7DUH - chains A and L of the 23 polymer chains in the assembly; structure by X-ray diffraction, 3.75 A resolution.

[Chain A]
Molecule: 30S Ribosomal RNA rRNA
Organism: Thermus thermophilus HB8
Sequence (1522 nucleotides; row label = number of the first residue in the row; note: 42 numbers in that range are skipped by the numbering (no residue carries them; nothing is unmodelled there); a row labelled like 190A-190L holds insertion residues (190A, then the next letters in order); numbering starts at 0):
     0 UUUGUUGGAG AGUCUGAUCC UGGCUCAGGG UGAACGCUGG CGGCGUGCCU AAGACAUGCA
    60 AGUCGUGCGG G
    73 CCGCGGGGUU UU
    88 ACUCCG
    95 UGGUC
   101 AGCGGCGGAC GGGUGAGUAA CGCGUGGGU
  129A G
   130 ACCUACCCGG AAGAGGGGGA CAACCCGGGG AAACUCGGGC UAAUCCCCCA UGUGGACCCG
   190 C
190A-190L CCCUUGGGGUGU
   191 GUCCAAAGGG CUUU
   216 GCCCGCUUCC GGAUGGGCCC GCGUCCCAUC AGCUAGUUGG UGGGGUAAUG GCCCACCAAG
   276 GCGACGACGG GUAGCCGGUC UGAGAGGAUG GCCGGCCACA GGGGCACUGA GACACGGGCC
   336 CCACUCCUAC GGGAGGCAGC AGUUAGGAAU CUUCCGCAAU GGGCGCAAGC CUGACGGAGC
   396 GACGCCGCUU GGAGGAAGAA GCCCUUCGGG GUGUAAACUC CUGAA
   442 CCCGGGACGA AACCCCCGAC GA
   474 GGGGACUGAC GGUACCGGG
   494 GUAAUAGCGC CGGCCAACUC CGUGCCAGCA GCCGCGGUAA UACGGAGGGC GCGAGCGUUA
   554 CCCGGAUUCA CUGGGCGUAA AGGGCGUGUA GGCGGCCUGG GGCGUCCCAU GUGAAAGACC
   614 ACGGCUCAAC CGUGGGGGAG CGUGGGAUAC GCUCAGGCUA GACGGUGGGA GAGGGUGGUG
   674 GAAUUCCCGG AGUAGCGGUG AAAUGCGCAG AUACCGGGAG GAACGCCGAU GGCGAAGGCA
   734 GCCACCUGGU CCACCCGUGA CGCUGAGGCG CGAAAGCGUG GGGAGCAAAC CGGAUUAGAU
   794 ACCCGGGUAG UCCACGCCCU AAACGAUGCG CGCUAGGUCU CUGGGUCU
   848 CCUGGGGGCC GAAGCUAACG CGUUAAGCGC GCCGCCUGGG GAGUACGGCC GCAAGGCUGA
   908 AACUCAAAGG AAUUGACGGG GGCCCGCACA AGCGGUGGAG CAUGUGGUUU AAUUCGAAGX
   968 AACGCGAAGA ACCUUACCAG GCCUUGACAU GCUAGG
 1003A G
  1004 AACCCGGGUG AAAGCCUGGG GUGCCCC
1030A-1030D GCGA
  1031 GGGGAGCCCU AGCACAGGUG CUGCAUGGCC GUCGUCAGCU CGUGCCGUGA GGUGUUGGGU
  1091 UAAGUCCCGC AACGAGCGCA ACCCCCGCCG UUAGUUGCCA GCGGUUCGGC CGGGCACUCU
  1151 AACGGGACUG CCCGCGAAA
  1171 GCGGGAGGAA GGAGGGGACG ACGUCUGGUC AGCAUGGCCC UUACGGCCUG GGCGACACAC
  1231 GUGCUACAAU GCCCACUACA AAGCGAUGCC ACCCGGCAAC GGGGAGCUAA UCGCAAAAAG
  1291 GUGGGCCCAG UUCGGAUUGG GGUCUGCAAC CCGACCCCAU GAAGCCGGAA UCGCUAGUAA
  1351 UCGCGGAUCA G
 1361A C
  1362 CAUGCCGCGG UGAAUACGUU CCCGGGCCUU GUACACACXG CCXGUXACGC CAUGGGAGCG
  1422 GGCUCUACCC GAAGUCGCCG GG
  1446 AGCCUACGGG
  1459 CAGGCGCCGA GGGUAGGGCC CGUGACUGGG GCGAAGUCGU AACAAGGUAG CUGUACCGGA
  1519 AGGUGCGGCU GGAUCCACUC CUUUCU
Unresolved in the structure: 0-4, 1534-1538
Modified / non-standard residues: PSU (pseudouridine-5'-monophosphate) at position 516, 7MG (7N-methyl-8-hydroguanosine-5'-monophosphate) at position 527, M2G (N2-dimethylguanosine-5'-monophosphate) at position 966, 5MC (5-methylcytidine-5'-monophosphate) at position 967, 2MG (2N-methylguanosine-5'-monophosphate) at position 1207, 5MC (5-methylcytidine-5'-monophosphate) at position 1400, 4OC (4n,o2'-methylcytidine-5'-monophosphate) at position 1402, 5MC (5-methylcytidine-5'-monophosphate) at position 1404, 5MC (5-methylcytidine-5'-monophosphate) at position 1407, UR3 (3-methyluridine-5'-monophoshate) at position 1498, MA6 (6N-dimethyladenosine-5'-monophoshate) at position 1518, MA6 (6N-dimethyladenosine-5'-monophoshate) at position 1519, PSU (pseudouridine-5'-monophosphate) at position 1540, PSU (pseudouridine-5'-monophosphate) at position 1541
Ion coordination: Mg2+ site 1 near G21 (its only coordinating residue here); Mg2+ site 2 near G38 (its only coordinating residue here); Mg2+ site 3: G46, G394; Mg2+ site 4 near C48 (its only coordinating residue here); Mg2+ site 5: A59, U387; Mg2+ site 6: G61, G105; Mg2+ site 7 near U98 (its only coordinating residue here); Mg2+ site 8 near G107 (its only coordinating residue here); Mg2+ site 9: A109, G331; Mg2+ site 10 near G111 (its only coordinating residue here); Mg2+ site 11 near G117 (its only coordinating residue here); Mg2+ site 12: C121, G124, U125; 97 more Mg2+ sites not listed
Small-molecule neighbours: HJO (N-[(1R,2R,3R,4S,5S)-4-[(2R,3R,6S)-6-(aminomethyl)-3-azanyl-oxan-2-yl]oxy-5-azanyl-2-[(2R,3R,4R)-5-methyl-4-(methylamino)-3,5-bis(oxidanyl)oxan-2-yl]oxy-3-oxidanyl-cyclohexyl]ethanamide): 5MC_1404, G1405, U1406, 5MC_1407, A1408, C1409, G1491, A1493, G1494, U1495, C1496, G1497

[Chain L]
Name: 30S ribosomal protein S12
Organism: Thermus thermophilus HB8
Reference sequence: A0A3P4AU90 (A0A3P4AU90_THETH); numbering as in UniProt (aligned over 1-135)
Amino-acid sequence (135 residues; numbered 1 to 135; the number before each row is that of its first residue):
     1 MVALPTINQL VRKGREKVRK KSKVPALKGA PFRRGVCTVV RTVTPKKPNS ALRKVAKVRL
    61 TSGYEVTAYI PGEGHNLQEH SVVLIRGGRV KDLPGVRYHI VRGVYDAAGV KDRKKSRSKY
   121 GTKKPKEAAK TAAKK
Unresolved in the structure: 1-4, 129-135
Modified / non-standard residues: Asp-92 ((3S)-3-(methylsulfanyl)-L-aspartic acid; 0TD)

[How chain A and chain L interact]
Pairs across the interface (126):
  U24(A) with Lys-23(L), salt bridge to the phosphate
  A33(A) with Phe-32(L), base contact
  C34(A) with Phe-32(L), sugar contact
  G35(A) with Arg-117(L), sugar contact; Ser-118(L), hydrogen bond to the sugar; Gly-121(L), sugar contact
  C36(A) with Arg-117(L), sugar contact; Ser-118(L), sugar contact; Thr-122(L), sugar contact; Lys-123(L), phosphate contact; Lys-124(L), phosphate contact
  U37(A) with Lys-123(L), salt bridge to the phosphate; Lys-124(L), hydrogen bond to the phosphate
  C241(A) with Arg-19(L), hydrogen bond to the phosphate
  C242(A) with Arg-19(L), salt bridge to the phosphate
  G302(A) with Lys-17(L), salt bridge to the phosphate
  A303(A) with Lys-17(L), salt bridge to the phosphate
  G362(A) with Arg-33(L), hydrogen bond to the phosphate; Arg-34(L), salt bridge to the phosphate; Thr-61(L), phosphate contact
  A363(A) with Ala-30(L), base contact; Pro-31(L), base contact; Phe-32(L), base contact; Arg-33(L), salt bridge to the phosphate; Arg-34(L), salt bridge to the phosphate; Thr-61(L), hydrogen bond to the phosphate
  G500(A) with Lys-124(L), hydrogen bond to the phosphate
  C501(A) with Arg-117(L), salt bridge to the phosphate; Ser-118(L), hydrogen bond to the phosphate; Lys-124(L), salt bridge to the phosphate
  G502(A) with Lys-115(L), phosphate contact; Ser-116(L), phosphate contact; Arg-117(L), hydrogen bond to the phosphate; Ser-118(L), hydrogen bond to the phosphate; Lys-119(L), hydrogen bond to the phosphate
  C503(A) with Ser-116(L), hydrogen bond to the phosphate; Lys-119(L), salt bridge to the phosphate
  C518(A) with Pro-48(L), base contact; Ser-50(L), base contact
  C519(A) with Ser-50(L), hydrogen bond to the phosphate; Ala-51(L), phosphate contact
  A520(A) with Ala-51(L), phosphate contact; Leu-52(L), hydrogen bond to the phosphate; Lys-54(L), salt bridge to the phosphate; Glu-73(L), hydrogen bond to the sugar
  G521(A) with Leu-52(L), phosphate contact; Arg-53(L), base contact; Lys-54(L), salt bridge to the phosphate; Gly-72(L), phosphate contact; Glu-73(L), phosphate contact
  C522(A) with Arg-53(L), base contact; Tyr-69(L), hydrogen bond to the phosphate; Pro-71(L), phosphate contact; Gly-72(L), hydrogen bond to the phosphate; Tyr-120(L), sugar contact
  A523(A) with Arg-53(L), base contact; Val-90(L), base contact; Lys-91(L), base contact; Asp-92(L), base contact; Tyr-120(L), phosphate contact
  C525(A) with Lys-91(L), phosphate contact
  C526(A) with Lys-91(L), salt bridge to the phosphate
  7MG_527(A) with Asn-49(L), hydrogen bond to the base
  C528(A) with Asn-49(L), base contact
  G529(A) with Asn-49(L), base contact; Ser-50(L), hydrogen bond to the base
  G537(A) with Glu-73(L), sugar contact; Arg-113(L), salt bridge to the phosphate
  G538(A) with Arg-113(L), salt bridge to the phosphate; Lys-114(L), hydrogen bond to the phosphate; Lys-115(L), hydrogen bond to the phosphate
  A539(A) with Lys-114(L), salt bridge to the phosphate; Lys-115(L), salt bridge to the phosphate
  G541(A) with Lys-115(L), base contact
  U551(A) with Arg-86(L), sugar contact
  U552(A) with Pro-31(L), hydrogen bond to the sugar; Arg-86(L), hydrogen bond to the sugar; Gly-87(L), sugar contact
  A553(A) with Val-24(L), phosphate contact; Gly-29(L), hydrogen bond to the sugar; Ala-30(L), sugar contact; Pro-31(L), sugar contact; Gly-88(L), phosphate contact
  C554(A) with Ser-22(L), hydrogen bond to the phosphate
  C555(A) with Lys-20(L), phosphate contact
  C562(A) with Arg-15(L), base contact; Glu-16(L), hydrogen bond to the base; Lys-17(L), sugar contact; Val-18(L), base contact
  A563(A) with Arg-15(L), base contact
  C564(A) with Leu-10(L), phosphate contact; Arg-15(L), salt bridge to the phosphate
  G567(A) with Pro-5(L), base contact; Arg-15(L), hydrogen bond to the base
  G568(A) with Pro-5(L), base contact
  G585(A) with Asn-8(L), hydrogen bond to the sugar
  C879(A) with Asn-8(L), phosphate contact
  C880(A) with Thr-6(L), hydrogen bond to the phosphate; Asn-8(L), hydrogen bond to the phosphate; Gln-9(L), phosphate contact; Arg-12(L), salt bridge to the phosphate
  G881(A) with Gln-9(L), hydrogen bond to the phosphate; Arg-12(L), salt bridge to the phosphate
  C882(A) with Lys-13(L), salt bridge to the phosphate
  U884(A) with Arg-15(L), base contact
  A908(A) with Lys-21(L), hydrogen bond to the phosphate
  A909(A) with Lys-21(L), salt bridge to the phosphate
  C910(A) with Arg-97(L), salt bridge to the phosphate
  U911(A) with Arg-89(L), salt bridge to the phosphate; Gly-95(L), phosphate contact; Arg-97(L), salt bridge to the phosphate
  C912(A) with Lys-46(L), sugar contact; Pro-94(L), phosphate contact
  A913(A) with Lys-46(L), phosphate contact; Lys-91(L), salt bridge to the phosphate
  C1411(A) with Lys-57(L), hydrogen bond to the phosphate
  C1412(A) with Lys-57(L), salt bridge to the phosphate
  C1490(A) with Pro-94(L), sugar contact
  G1491(A) with Thr-44(L), hydrogen bond to the sugar; Pro-45(L), phosphate contact; Lys-46(L), salt bridge to the phosphate; Lys-47(L), phosphate contact
  A1492(A) with Pro-45(L), phosphate contact; Lys-46(L), phosphate contact; Lys-47(L), hydrogen bond to the phosphate; Ser-50(L), base contact
Interface residues without a listed pair, chain A (65 interface residues in all): C23, A32, G524, G540, G550, C883, A1413
Interface residues without a listed pair, chain L (70 interface residues in all): Ile-7, Pro-25, Glu-65, Leu-84, Val-101, Gly-103, Tyr-105, Asp-112

[Overview]
65 residues of chain A and 70 residues of chain L are in contact; the contacts include 34 hydrogen bonds and
29 salt bridges. Polar pairs include 7MG_527(A)/Asn-49(L), G529(A)/Ser-50(L) and C562(A)/Glu-16(L). Bound to
chain A: compound HJO. G46(A) and G394(A) form the Mg2+ site 3.
Here chain A is 30S Ribosomal RNA rRNA and chain L is 30S ribosomal protein S12, both from Thermus
thermophilus HB8. Entry 7DUH (Crystal structure of the Thermus thermophilus (HB8) 30S ribosomal subunit with
mRNA and cognate transfer RNA ...) was determined by X-ray diffraction.
